Entry 6MZY (electron microscopy, 3.30 A resolution); this record covers chains A1 and A2 of the 9 polymer chains in the assembly.

== Chain A1 ==
Name: Ethanolamine utilization protein EutN/carboxysome structural protein Ccml
Source organism: Haliangium ochraceum (strain DSM 14365 / JCM 11303 / SMP-2)
Reference sequence: D0LHE5 (D0LHE5_HALO1); residue numbers follow UniProt; this construct covers 1-96
Chain sequence (96 residues; row label = number of the first residue in the row):
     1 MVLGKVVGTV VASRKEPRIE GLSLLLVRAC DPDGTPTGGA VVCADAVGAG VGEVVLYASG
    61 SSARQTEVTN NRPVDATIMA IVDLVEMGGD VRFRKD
Not modelled in the structure: 96

== Chain A2 ==
Name: Microcompartments protein
Source organism: Haliangium ochraceum (strain DSM 14365 / JCM 11303 / SMP-2)
Reference sequence: D0LID5 (D0LID5_HALO1); residues 1-99 here = UniProt positions 1-99
Chain sequence (99 residues; numbered 1 to 99; the number before each row is that of its first residue):
     1 MADALGMIEV RGFVGMVEAA DAMVKAAKVE LIGYEKTGGG YVTAVVRGDV AAVKAATEAG
    61 QRAAERVGEV VAVHVIPRPH VNVDAALPLG RTPGMDKSA
Not modelled in the structure: 1, 94-99

== How chain A1 and chain A2 interact ==
Residue-residue contacts (4):
  Glu86(A1) with Ala27(A2); Lys28(A2), hydrogen bond (side chain-backbone)
  Gly89(A1) with Lys28(A2)
  Arg94(A1) with Asp49(A2), salt bridge
Also at the interface, not in a pair above, chain A1 (6 interface residues in all): Asp83, Leu84, Val91
Also at the interface, not in a pair above, chain A2 (5 interface residues in all): Ala51, Ala52

== Overview ==
The interface between chain A1 and chain A2 involves 6 residues on one side and 5 on the other; the contacts
include 1 hydrogen bond and 1 salt bridge. Polar contacts include Arg94(A1)-Asp49(A2) and Glu86(A1)-Lys28(A2).
Here chain A1 is Ethanolamine utilization protein EutN/carboxysome structural protein Ccml and chain A2 is
Microcompartments protein, both from Haliangium ochraceum (strain DSM 14365 / JCM 11303 / SMP-2). Entry 6MZY
(Cryo-EM structure of the HO BMC shell: Icosahedral reconstruction of the compacted subpopulation) was
determined by electron microscopy, deposited together with 6MZU, 6MZV, 6MZX, 6N06, 6N07, 6N09, 6N0F and 6N0G.
